Entry 8APH (electron microscopy, 3.80 A resolution); this record covers chains p and r of the 42 polymer chains in the assembly.

Chain p:
Molecule: subunit-b
Organism: Trypanosoma brucei brucei
Reference sequence: C9ZLR9 (C9ZLR9_TRYB9); residues 1-105 here correspond to UniProt positions 65-169 (UniProt number = residue number + 64)
Amino-acid sequence (105 residues; each row starts with the number of its first residue):
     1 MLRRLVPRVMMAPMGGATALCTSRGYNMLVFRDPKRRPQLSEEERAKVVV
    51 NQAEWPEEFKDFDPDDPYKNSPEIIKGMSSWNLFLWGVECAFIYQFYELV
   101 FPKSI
Unresolved in the structure: 1-25
Residues lining bound ligands:
  - 1,2-diacyl-sn-glycero-3-phosphocholine (PC1), molecule 1: Leu29, Val30, Phe31
  - 1,2-diacyl-sn-glycero-3-phosphocholine (PC1), molecule 2: Trp86, Cys90, Ile93, Tyr94, Gln95, Tyr97, Glu98

Chain r:
Molecule: ATPEG4
Organism: Trypanosoma brucei brucei
Amino-acid sequence (62 residues; row label = number of the first residue in the row):
     1 MLLGGFVPRRFSQFNRDPCWMFFIFSVGFWLGEYPAMMIKYNARDLVYDP
    51 HRYVWSHHDDHH
Residues lining bound ligands:
  - 1,2-diacyl-sn-glycero-3-phosphocholine (PC1), molecule 1: Met1, Leu2, Phe23, Ser26, Phe29, Trp30, Glu33, Tyr34, Met37
  - 1,2-diacyl-sn-glycero-3-phosphocholine (PC1), molecule 2: Met21, Phe22, Phe25

Interface between chain p and chain r:
Contacting residue pairs (58):
  Tyr26(p) - Val7(r)  hydrogen bond (side chain-backbone)
  Tyr26(p) - Pro8(r)
  Tyr26(p) - Arg9(r)
  Met28(p) - Val7(r)  hydrophobic
  Met28(p) - Pro8(r)
  Met28(p) - Arg9(r)
  Phe31(p) - Val7(r)
  Phe31(p) - Trp20(r)  hydrophobic
  Arg32(p) - Val7(r)
  Asp65(p) - Arg9(r)  salt bridge
  Asp66(p) - Arg10(r)  salt bridge
  Asp66(p) - Gln13(r)  hydrogen bond
  Tyr68(p) - Phe6(r)  hydrophobic
  Tyr68(p) - Val7(r)
  Tyr68(p) - Gln13(r)
  Tyr68(p) - Arg16(r)  hydrogen bond (backbone-side chain)
  Lys69(p) - Gln13(r)
  Lys69(p) - Arg16(r)  hydrogen bond (backbone-side chain)
  Ser71(p) - Arg16(r)  hydrogen bond (backbone-side chain)
  Pro72(p) - Arg16(r)
  Glu73(p) - Asn15(r)  hydrogen bond
  Ile74(p) - Asn15(r)  hydrogen bond (backbone-backbone)
  Ile74(p) - Arg16(r)
  Ile74(p) - Asp17(r)
  Ile74(p) - Pro18(r)
  Ile74(p) - Met21(r)  hydrophobic
  Met78(p) - Asn15(r)  hydrogen bond (backbone-side chain)
  Ser79(p) - Asn15(r)
  Ser80(p) - Phe11(r)  hydrogen bond (side chain-backbone)
  Ser80(p) - Ser12(r)  hydrogen bond (side chain-backbone)
  Ser80(p) - Phe14(r)  hydrogen bond (side chain-backbone)
  Ser80(p) - Asn15(r)  hydrogen bond (side chain-backbone)
  Trp81(p) - Phe11(r)
  Leu83(p) - Met21(r)  hydrophobic
  Leu83(p) - Ile24(r)  hydrophobic
  Leu83(p) - Phe25(r)
  Phe84(p) - Phe11(r)  hydrophobic
  Phe84(p) - Gly28(r)
  Phe84(p) - Leu31(r)  hydrophobic
  Trp86(p) - Phe25(r)
  Gly87(p) - Phe25(r)
  Gly87(p) - Gly28(r)
  Gly87(p) - Phe29(r)
  Val88(p) - Gly28(r)
  Val88(p) - Phe29(r)
  Cys90(p) - Phe25(r)  hydrophobic
  Cys90(p) - Phe29(r)
  Ala91(p) - Phe29(r)
  Ala91(p) - Gly32(r)
  Ala91(p) - Glu33(r)
  Phe92(p) - Gly32(r)
  Gln95(p) - Glu33(r)
  Gln95(p) - Ala36(r)
  Gln95(p) - Met37(r)
  Gln95(p) - Lys40(r)  hydrogen bond (backbone-side chain)
  Phe96(p) - Ala36(r)
  Phe96(p) - Ile39(r)  hydrophobic
  Glu98(p) - Lys40(r)  salt bridge
Also at the interface, not in a pair above, chain p (34 interface residues in all): Val30, Asp33, Pro34, Asn70, Ile75, Tyr94, Leu99
Also at the interface, not in a pair above, chain r (30 interface residues in all): Leu2, Gly5, Val27, Tyr41

Overview:
The interface between chain p and chain r involves 34 residues on one side and 30 on the other; the contacts
include 13 hydrogen bonds and 3 salt bridges. Polar contacts include Asp65(p)-Arg9(r), Asp66(p)-Arg10(r) and
Glu98(p)-Lys40(r). 1,2-diacyl-sn-glycero-3-phosphocholine is bound between chain p and chain r.
Here chain p is subunit-b and chain r is ATPEG4, both from Trypanosoma brucei brucei. Entry 8APH (rotational
state 2c of the Trypanosoma brucei mitochondrial ATP synthase dimer) was determined by electron microscopy
together with 8AP6, 8AP7, 8AP8, 8AP9, 8APA, 8APB and 7 further entries from the same study.
